PDB entry 8YBJ | electron microscopy, 2.38 A resolution | chains C and I of the 10 polymer chains in the assembly

# Chain C
Protein: Histone H2A type 1-B/E
Organism: Homo sapiens
UniProt: P04908 (H2A1B_HUMAN); residues 0-129 here correspond to UniProt positions 1-130 (UniProt number = residue number + 1)
Amino-acid sequence (133 residues; row label = number of the first residue in the row; numbers below 1 keep their minus sign (Gly-3 is residue -3)):
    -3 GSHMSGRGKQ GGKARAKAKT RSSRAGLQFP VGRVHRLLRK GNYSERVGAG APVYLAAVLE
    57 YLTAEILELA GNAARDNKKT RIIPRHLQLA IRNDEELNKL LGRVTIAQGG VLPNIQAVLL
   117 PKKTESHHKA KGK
Disordered / not traced: -3 to 10, 120-129
Sequence notes: expression tag (-3 to -1)
Curated features (UniProtKB/Swiss-Prot):
  - modified residue: Ser1 (N-acetylserine), Arg3 (Citrulline), Lys5 (N6-(2-hydroxyisobutyryl)lysine), Lys9 (N6-(2-hydroxyisobutyryl)lysine), Lys13 (N6-(beta-hydroxybutyryl)lysine), Lys36 (N6-(2-hydroxyisobutyryl)lysine), Lys74 (N6-(2-hydroxyisobutyryl)lysine), Lys75 (N6-(2-hydroxyisobutyryl)lysine), Lys95 (N6-(2-hydroxyisobutyryl)lysine), Gln104 (N5-methylglutamine), Lys118 (N6-(2-hydroxyisobutyryl)lysine), Lys119 (N6-crotonyllysine), Thr120 (Phosphothreonine), Lys125 (N6-crotonyllysine)
  - cross-link (Glycyl lysine isopeptide (Lys-Gly)): Lys13 (interchain with G-Cter in ubiquitin), Lys15 (interchain with G-Cter in ubiquitin), Lys119 (interchain with G-Cter in ubiquitin)

# Chain I
Molecule: 145-nt DNA strand
Organism: synthetic construct
Sequence (145 nucleotides; row label = number of the first residue in the row; numbers below 1 keep their minus sign (DA-72 is residue -72)):
   -72 ATCAGAATCC CGGTGCCGAG GCCGCTCAAT TGGTCGTAGA CAGCTCTAGC ACCGCTTAAA
   -12 CGCACGTACG CGCTGTCCCC CGCGTTTTAA CCGCCAAGGG GATTACTCCC TAGTCTCCAG
    48 GCACGTGTCA GATATATACA TCGAT

# How chain C and chain I interact
Contacting residue pairs - 14 pairs, chain C then chain I:
  Arg11(C) with DT-43(I), hydrogen bond to the base; DT-42(I), sugar contact
  Ala12(C) with DG-41(I), phosphate contact
  Ala14(C) with DT-43(I), phosphate contact; DT-42(I), phosphate contact
  Lys15(C) with DT-43(I), phosphate contact; DT-42(I), hydrogen bond to the phosphate
  Thr16(C) with DT-43(I), phosphate contact
  Arg17(C) with DT-43(I), salt bridge to the phosphate
  Arg20(C) with DT-42(I), salt bridge to the phosphate
  Gly28(C) with DT-43(I), phosphate contact
  Arg29(C) with DA-44(I), phosphate contact
  Arg32(C) with DA-44(I), salt bridge to the phosphate
  Arg77(C) with DA-54(I), sugar contact
Interface residues without a listed pair, chain C (12 interface residues in all): Arg42
Interface residues without a listed pair, chain I (9 interface residues in all): DG-53, DA-45, DG-37, DA-35

# Summary
12 residues of chain C and 9 residues of chain I are in contact, with 2 hydrogen bonds and 3 salt bridges.
Polar contacts include Arg11(C)-DT-43(I), Lys15(C)-DT-42(I) and Arg17(C)-DT-43(I).
Here chain C is Histone H2A type 1-B/E (Homo sapiens) and chain I is a 145-nt DNA strand (synthetic
construct). Entry 8YBJ (Cryo-EM structure of human nucleosome core particle composed of the Widom 601 DNA
sequence) was determined by electron microscopy, deposited together with 8YBK.
